9LG2 - chains B and C; structure by X-ray diffraction, 2.02 A resolution.

== Chain B ==
Name: Phosphoglycerate mutase 1
From: Homo sapiens
Notes: EC 5.4.2.11, 5.4.2.4
UniProtKB: P18669 (PGAM1_HUMAN); residue numbers follow UniProt; this construct covers 1-254
Amino-acid sequence (262 residues; numbered 1 to 262; the number before each row is that of its first residue):
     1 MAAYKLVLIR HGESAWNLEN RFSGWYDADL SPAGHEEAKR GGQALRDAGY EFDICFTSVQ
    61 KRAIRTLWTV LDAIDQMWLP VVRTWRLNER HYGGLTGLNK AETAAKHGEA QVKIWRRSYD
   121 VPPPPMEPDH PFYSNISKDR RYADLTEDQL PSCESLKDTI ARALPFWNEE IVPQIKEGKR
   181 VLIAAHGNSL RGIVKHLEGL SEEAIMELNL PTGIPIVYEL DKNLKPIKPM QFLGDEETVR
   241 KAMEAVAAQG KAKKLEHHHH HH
Not modelled in the structure: 1-2, 221, 255-262
Differences from the reference sequence: expression tag (255-262)
Modified / non-standard residues: Lys100 ((2S)-2-azanyl-6-[6-[[(2R)-1-[4-[2-[3-bromanyl-2-(2-hydroxy-2-oxoethyloxy)-5-methyl-phenyl]ethynyl]phenyl]-4-(methylamino)-4-oxidanylidene-butan-2-yl]carbamoyl]-3-oxidanylidene-1H-indazol-2-yl]hexanoic acid; A1EJR)
UniProt features mapped onto this chain:
  - active site: His11 (Tele-phosphohistidine intermediate), Glu89 (Proton donor/acceptor)
  - binding site (substrate): Arg10 to Asn17, Ser23, Gly24, Arg62, Glu89 to Tyr92, Arg116, Arg117, Gly187, Asn188
  - site: His186 (Transition state stabilizer)
  - modified residue: Ser14 (Phosphoserine), Ser23 (Phosphoserine), Tyr26 (Phosphotyrosine), Ser31 (Phosphoserine), Lys106 (N6-acetyllysine), Ser118 (Phosphoserine), Lys251 (N6-acetyllysine), Lys253 (N6-acetyllysine), Lys254 (N6-acetyllysine)

== Chain C ==
Name: Phosphoglycerate mutase 1
From: Homo sapiens
Notes: EC 5.4.2.11, 5.4.2.4
UniProtKB: P18669 (PGAM1_HUMAN); residue numbers follow UniProt; this construct covers 1-254
Amino-acid sequence (262 residues; numbered 1 to 262; the number before each row is that of its first residue):
     1 MAAYKLVLIR HGESAWNLEN RFSGWYDADL SPAGHEEAKR GGQALRDAGY EFDICFTSVQ
    61 KRAIRTLWTV LDAIDQMWLP VVRTWRLNER HYGGLTGLNK AETAAKHGEA QVKIWRRSYD
   121 VPPPPMEPDH PFYSNISKDR RYADLTEDQL PSCESLKDTI ARALPFWNEE IVPQIKEGKR
   181 VLIAAHGNSL RGIVKHLEGL SEEAIMELNL PTGIPIVYEL DKNLKPIKPM QFLGDEETVR
   241 KAMEAVAAQG KAKKLEHHHH HH
Not modelled in the structure: 1, 242-262
Differences from the reference sequence: expression tag (255-262)
UniProt features mapped onto this chain:
  - active site: His11 (Tele-phosphohistidine intermediate), Glu89 (Proton donor/acceptor)
  - binding site (substrate): Arg10 to Asn17, Ser23, Gly24, Arg62, Glu89 to Tyr92, Lys100, Arg116, Arg117, Gly187, Asn188
  - site: His186 (Transition state stabilizer)
  - modified residue: Ser14 (Phosphoserine), Ser23 (Phosphoserine), Tyr26 (Phosphotyrosine), Ser31 (Phosphoserine), Lys106 (N6-acetyllysine), Ser118 (Phosphoserine), Lys251 (N6-acetyllysine), Lys253 (N6-acetyllysine), Lys254 (N6-acetyllysine)

== How chain B and chain C interact ==
Contacting residue pairs - 36 pairs, chain B then chain C:
  Glu51(B) with Arg140(C), salt bridge
  Phe52(B) with Arg140(C), hydrogen bond (backbone-side chain)
  Asp53(B) with Arg140(C), salt bridge
  Val59(B) with Trp78(C)
  Lys61(B) with Asp75(C), salt bridge
  Ile64(B) with Met77(C)
  Arg65(B) with Asp72(C), salt bridge; Met77(C)
  Trp68(B) with Trp68(C); Met77(C), hydrophobic
  Asp72(B) with Arg65(C), salt bridge
  Asp75(B) with Lys61(C), salt bridge
  Gln76(B) with Arg140(C), hydrogen bond
  Met77(B) with Ile64(C); Arg65(C); Trp68(C), hydrophobic; Arg83(C), hydrogen bond (backbone-side chain)
  Trp78(B) with Val59(C); Ile64(C), hydrophobic; Arg83(C); Arg140(C); Arg141(C)
  Leu79(B) with Arg83(C), hydrogen bond (backbone-side chain)
  Val81(B) with Arg83(C)
  Arg83(B) with Met77(C), hydrogen bond (side chain-backbone); Trp78(C); Leu79(C), hydrogen bond (side chain-backbone); Val81(C)
  Arg140(B) with Glu51(C), salt bridge; Phe52(C), hydrogen bond (side chain-backbone); Asp53(C), salt bridge; Gln76(C), hydrogen bond; Trp78(C); Arg180(C)
  Arg141(B) with Trp78(C)
  Arg180(B) with Arg140(C)
Also at the interface, not in a pair above, chain B (20 interface residues in all): Pro80

== In short ==
Chain B and chain C form an interface of 20 and 19 residues respectively, with 8 hydrogen bonds and 8 salt
bridges. Polar pairs include Glu51(B)-Arg140(C), Asp53(B)-Arg140(C) and Lys61(B)-Asp75(C).
Here chain B is Phosphoglycerate mutase 1 and chain C is Phosphoglycerate mutase 1, both from Homo sapiens.
Entry 9LG2 (Phosphoglycerate mutase 1 complexed with a covalent inhibitor) was determined by X-ray
diffraction.
